PDB entry 4QZ0 | X-ray diffraction, 3.00 A resolution | chains J and X of the 28 polymer chains in the assembly

[Chain J (and X)]
Protein: Proteasome subunit beta type-4
From: Saccharomyces cerevisiae
Notes: EC 3.4.25.1; chain X of this document is another copy of the same molecule, construct and numbering; everything in this record applies to it too
Reference sequence: P22141 (PSB4_YEAST); numbering as in UniProt (aligned over 1-198)
Amino-acid sequence (198 residues; each row starts with the number of its first residue):
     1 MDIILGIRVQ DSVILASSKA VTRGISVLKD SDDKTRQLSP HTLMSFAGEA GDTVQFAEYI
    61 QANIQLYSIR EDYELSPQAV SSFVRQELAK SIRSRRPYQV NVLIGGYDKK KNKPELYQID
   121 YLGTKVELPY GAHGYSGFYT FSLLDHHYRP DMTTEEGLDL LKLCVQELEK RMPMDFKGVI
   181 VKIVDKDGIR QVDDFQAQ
Unresolved in the structure: 196-198
Swiss-Prot annotation at these positions:
  - modified residue: Met1 (N-acetylmethionine), Ser76 (Phosphoserine)

[Chain J / chain X interface]
Pairs across the interface (39; chain J residue first):
  Thr22(J) - Pro173(X)
  Gly24(J) - Pro173(X)
  Ile25(J) - Tyr135(X)  hydrophobic
  Ile25(J) - Tyr139(X)  hydrogen bond (backbone-side chain)
  Ile25(J) - Arg171(X)
  Ile25(J) - Pro173(X)  hydrophobic
  Ser26(J) - Tyr139(X)  hydrogen bond
  Ser26(J) - Arg171(X)
  Val27(J) - Lys170(X)
  Val27(J) - Arg171(X)  hydrogen bond (backbone-backbone)
  Val27(J) - Met172(X)
  Val27(J) - Pro173(X)  hydrophobic
  Leu28(J) - Arg171(X)
  Tyr135(J) - Ile25(X)  hydrophobic
  Tyr139(J) - Ile25(X)  hydrogen bond (side chain-backbone)
  Tyr139(J) - Ser26(X)  hydrogen bond
  Glu169(J) - Asp175(X)
  Glu169(J) - Lys177(X)  hydrogen bond (backbone-side chain)
  Lys170(J) - Val27(X)
  Lys170(J) - Lys177(X)  hydrogen bond (backbone-side chain)
  Arg171(J) - Ile25(X)
  Arg171(J) - Ser26(X)
  Arg171(J) - Val27(X)  hydrogen bond (side chain-backbone)
  Arg171(J) - Leu28(X)
  Met172(J) - Val27(X)
  Pro173(J) - Thr22(X)
  Pro173(J) - Gly24(X)
  Pro173(J) - Ile25(X)  hydrophobic
  Pro173(J) - Met174(X)
  Pro173(J) - Asp175(X)  hydrogen bond (backbone-backbone)
  Met174(J) - Pro173(X)
  Met174(J) - Met174(X)  hydrophobic
  Met174(J) - Asp175(X)
  Asp175(J) - Glu169(X)
  Asp175(J) - Pro173(X)  hydrogen bond (backbone-backbone)
  Asp175(J) - Met174(X)
  Asp175(J) - Asp175(X)
  Lys177(J) - Glu169(X)  hydrogen bond (side chain-backbone)
  Lys177(J) - Lys170(X)  hydrogen bond (side chain-backbone)
Other interface residues (no listed pair), chain J (18 interface residues in all): Asp30, Phe138
Other interface residues (no listed pair), chain X (18 interface residues in all): Asp30, Phe138

[Summary]
The chain J/chain X interface involves 18 residues from each chain, with 12 hydrogen bonds. Polar contacts
include Ile25(J)-Tyr139(X), Ser26(J)-Tyr139(X) and Glu169(J)-Lys177(X).
Both chains are Proteasome subunit beta type-4 (Saccharomyces cerevisiae). Entry 4QZ0 (yCP beta5-M45V mutant
in complex with the epoxyketone inhibitor ONX 0914) was determined by X-ray diffraction, deposited together
with 4QUX, 4QUY, 4QV0, 4QV1, 4QV3, 4QV4 and 42 further entries.
